PDB entry 1N36 | X-ray diffraction, 3.65 A resolution | chains A and I of the 21 polymer chains in the assembly

# Chain A
Molecule: 16S ribosomal RNA
From: Thermus thermophilus
Sequence (1522 nucleotides; each row starts with the number of its first residue; note: 42 numbers in that range are skipped by the numbering (no residue carries them; nothing is unmodelled there); a row labelled like 190A-190L holds insertion residues (190A, then the next letters in order); numbering starts at 0):
     0 UUUGUUGGAG AGUUUGAUCC UGGCUCAGGG UGAACGCUGG CGGCGUGCCU AAGACAUGCA
    60 AGUCGUGCGG G
    73 CCGCGGGGUU UU
    88 ACUCCG
    95 UGGUC
   101 AGCGGCGGAC GGGUGAGUAA CGCGUGGGU
  129A G
   130 ACCUACCCGG AAGAGGGGGA CAACCCGGGG AAACUCGGGC UAAUCCCCCA UGUGGACCCG
   190 C
190A-190L CCCUUGGGGUGU
   191 GUCCAAAGGG CUUU
   216 GCCCGCUUCC GGAUGGGCCC GCGUCCCAUC AGCUAGUUGG UGGGGUAAUG GCCCACCAAG
   276 GCGACGACGG GUAGCCGGUC UGAGAGGAUG GCCGGCCACA GGGGCACUGA GACACGGGCC
   336 CCACUCCUAC GGGAGGCAGC AGUUAGGAAU CUUCCGCAAU GGGCGCAAGC CUGACGGAGC
   396 GACGCCGCUU GGAGGAAGAA GCCCUUCGGG GUGUAAACUC CUGAA
   442 CCCGGGACGA AACCCCCGAC GA
   474 GGGGACUGAC GGUACCGGG
   494 GUAAUAGCGC CGGCCAACUC CGUGCCAGCA GCCGCGGUAA UACGGAGGGC GCGAGCGUUA
   554 CCCGGAUUCA CUGGGCGUAA AGGGCGUGUA GGCGGCCUGG GGCGUCCCAU GUGAAAGACC
   614 ACGGCUCAAC CGUGGGGGAG CGUGGGAUAC GCUCAGGCUA GACGGUGGGA GAGGGUGGUG
   674 GAAUUCCCGG AGUAGCGGUG AAAUGCGCAG AUACCGGGAG GAACGCCGAU GGCGAAGGCA
   734 GCCACCUGGU CCACCCGUGA CGCUGAGGCG CGAAAGCGUG GGGAGCAAAC CGGAUUAGAU
   794 ACCCGGGUAG UCCACGCCCU AAACGAUGCG CGCUAGGUCU CUGGGUCU
   848 CCUGGGGGCC GAAGCUAACG CGUUAAGCGC GCCGCCUGGG GAGUACGGCC GCAAGGCUGA
   908 AACUCAAAGG AAUUGACGGG GGCCCGCACA AGCGGUGGAG CAUGUGGUUU AAUUCGAAGC
   968 AACGCGAAGA ACCUUACCAG GCCUUGACAU GCUAGG
 1003A G
  1004 AACCCGGGUG AAAGCCUGGG GUGCCCC
1030A-1030D GCGA
  1031 GGGGAGCCCU AGCACAGGUG CUGCAUGGCC GUCGUCAGCU CGUGCCGUGA GGUGUUGGGU
  1091 UAAGUCCCGC AACGAGCGCA ACCCCCGCCG UUAGUUGCCA GCGGUUCGGC CGGGCACUCU
  1151 AACGGGACUG CCCGCGAAA
  1171 GCGGGAGGAA GGAGGGGACG ACGUCUGGUC AGCAUGGCCC UUACGGCCUG GGCGACACAC
  1231 GUGCUACAAU GCCCACUACA AAGCGAUGCC ACCCGGCAAC GGGGAGCUAA UCGCAAAAAG
  1291 GUGGGCCCAG UUCGGAUUGG GGUCUGCAAC CCGACCCCAU GAAGCCGGAA UCGCUAGUAA
  1351 UCGCGGAUCA G
 1361A C
  1362 CAUGCCGCGG UGAAUACGUU CCCGGGCCUU GUACACACCG CCCGUCACGC CAUGGGAGCG
  1422 GGCUCUACCC GAAGUCGCCG GG
  1446 AGCCUACGGG
  1459 CAGGCGCCGA GGGUAGGGCC CGUGACUGGG GCGAAGUCGU AACAAGGUAG CUGUACCGGA
  1519 AGGUGCGGCU GGAUCACCUC CUUUCU
Not modelled in the structure: 0-4, 1535-1538

# Chain I
Name: 30S ribosomal protein S9
From: Thermus thermophilus
Reference sequence: P80374 (RS9_THET8); residue numbers follow UniProt; this construct covers 1-128
Sequence (128 residues; row label = number of the first residue in the row):
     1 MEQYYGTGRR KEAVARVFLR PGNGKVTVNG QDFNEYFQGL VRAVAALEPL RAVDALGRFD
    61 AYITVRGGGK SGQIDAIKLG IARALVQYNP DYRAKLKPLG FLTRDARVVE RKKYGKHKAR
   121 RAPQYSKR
Not modelled in the structure: 1

# How chain A and chain I interact
Contacting residue pairs (106; chain A residue first):
  G966(A) - Arg128(I)  base contact
  C967(A) - Arg128(I)  hydrogen bond to the sugar
  A968(A) - Arg128(I)  salt bridge to the phosphate
  G1117(A) - Arg104(I)  hydrogen bond to the phosphate
  C1118(A) - Arg9(I)  salt bridge to the phosphate
  C1118(A) - Arg104(I)  salt bridge to the phosphate
  C1119(A) - Arg9(I)  salt bridge to the phosphate
  C1119(A) - Arg83(I)  salt bridge to the phosphate
  G1127(A) - Arg66(I)  phosphate contact
  C1128(A) - Arg66(I)  salt bridge to the phosphate
  C1129(A) - Phe18(I)  phosphate contact
  C1129(A) - Tyr62(I)  hydrogen bond to the phosphate
  A1130(A) - Gln3(I)  hydrogen bond to the sugar
  A1130(A) - Phe18(I)  base contact
  A1130(A) - Arg20(I)  sugar contact
  G1131(A) - Glu2(I)  phosphate contact
  G1131(A) - Gln3(I)  phosphate contact
  G1131(A) - Arg20(I)  phosphate contact
  C1147(A) - Tyr5(I)  hydrogen bond to the sugar
  C1147(A) - Thr7(I)  phosphate contact
  C1147(A) - Arg16(I)  sugar contact
  U1148(A) - Thr7(I)  hydrogen bond to the phosphate
  U1148(A) - Arg9(I)  salt bridge to the phosphate
  U1148(A) - Val14(I)  phosphate contact
  C1149(A) - Arg9(I)  salt bridge to the phosphate
  C1149(A) - Val14(I)  phosphate contact
  A1179(A) - Arg104(I)  sugar contact
  A1180(A) - Thr103(I)  hydrogen bond to the phosphate
  G1186(A) - Glu110(I)  sugar contact
  G1186(A) - Arg111(I)  hydrogen bond to the sugar
  G1186(A) - Arg120(I)  salt bridge to the phosphate
  G1187(A) - Lys113(I)  phosphate contact
  A1188(A) - Tyr114(I)  hydrogen bond to the phosphate
  G1231(A) - Ser126(I)  sugar contact
  G1231(A) - Lys127(I)  salt bridge to the phosphate
  U1232(A) - Gln124(I)  hydrogen bond to the phosphate
  U1232(A) - Tyr125(I)  phosphate contact
  U1232(A) - Ser126(I)  phosphate contact
  G1233(A) - His117(I)  salt bridge to the phosphate
  G1233(A) - Pro123(I)  phosphate contact
  G1233(A) - Gln124(I)  phosphate contact
  A1248(A) - Lys70(I)  hydrogen bond to the base
  C1249(A) - Tyr36(I)  sugar contact
  C1249(A) - Gly67(I)  sugar contact
  C1249(A) - Gly68(I)  sugar contact
  C1249(A) - Lys70(I)  base contact
  C1249(A) - Gln73(I)  hydrogen bond to the sugar
  A1250(A) - Glu12(I)  sugar contact
  A1250(A) - Gly67(I)  phosphate contact
  A1250(A) - Gly68(I)  hydrogen bond to the phosphate
  A1251(A) - Glu12(I)  sugar contact
  A1251(A) - Gly67(I)  phosphate contact
  A1251(A) - Gly68(I)  phosphate contact
  G1291(A) - Gln38(I)  sugar contact
  C1342(A) - Pro123(I)  hydrogen bond to the sugar
  C1342(A) - Gln124(I)  sugar contact
  C1342(A) - Tyr125(I)  phosphate contact
  G1343(A) - Arg121(I)  hydrogen bond to the sugar
  G1343(A) - Ala122(I)  sugar contact
  G1343(A) - Pro123(I)  sugar contact
  G1343(A) - Tyr125(I)  hydrogen bond to the phosphate
  C1344(A) - Arg120(I)  sugar contact
  C1344(A) - Ala122(I)  phosphate contact
  U1345(A) - Arg120(I)  salt bridge to the phosphate
  A1346(A) - Arg107(I)  base contact
  A1346(A) - Arg120(I)  salt bridge to the phosphate
  G1347(A) - Arg10(I)  base contact
  G1347(A) - Arg107(I)  hydrogen bond to the base
  G1347(A) - Val108(I)  sugar contact
  G1347(A) - Val109(I)  phosphate contact
  G1347(A) - Glu110(I)  hydrogen bond to the phosphate
  U1348(A) - Val109(I)  phosphate contact
  U1348(A) - Glu110(I)  hydrogen bond to the phosphate
  U1348(A) - Lys118(I)  phosphate contact
  U1348(A) - Arg120(I)  phosphate contact
  A1349(A) - Lys118(I)  salt bridge to the phosphate
  A1349(A) - Arg120(I)  hydrogen bond to the phosphate
  A1349(A) - Arg121(I)  hydrogen bond to the phosphate
  A1350(A) - Lys118(I)  salt bridge to the phosphate
  A1350(A) - Arg121(I)  phosphate contact
  U1351(A) - Lys118(I)  base contact
  C1366(A) - His117(I)  salt bridge to the phosphate
  C1367(A) - Lys112(I)  salt bridge to the phosphate
  C1367(A) - Tyr114(I)  phosphate contact
  C1367(A) - Gly115(I)  hydrogen bond to the phosphate
  C1367(A) - Lys116(I)  phosphate contact
  G1368(A) - Lys112(I)  salt bridge to the phosphate
  G1368(A) - Lys113(I)  phosphate contact
  G1368(A) - Tyr114(I)  phosphate contact
  C1369(A) - Arg111(I)  phosphate contact
  C1369(A) - Lys112(I)  hydrogen bond to the phosphate
  G1370(A) - Glu12(I)  phosphate contact
  G1370(A) - Val109(I)  phosphate contact
  G1370(A) - Glu110(I)  phosphate contact
  G1371(A) - Lys11(I)  phosphate contact
  G1371(A) - Glu12(I)  phosphate contact
  G1371(A) - Gly68(I)  sugar contact
  G1371(A) - Gly69(I)  phosphate contact
  U1372(A) - Lys11(I)  salt bridge to the phosphate
  U1372(A) - Gly69(I)  phosphate contact
  U1372(A) - Lys70(I)  phosphate contact
  U1372(A) - Ser71(I)  hydrogen bond to the phosphate
  U1372(A) - Gly72(I)  hydrogen bond to the phosphate
  G1373(A) - Lys11(I)  hydrogen bond to the base
  G1373(A) - Ser71(I)  hydrogen bond to the phosphate
  A1374(A) - Arg107(I)  salt bridge to the phosphate
Other interface residues (no listed pair), chain A (50 interface residues in all): C970, C1189, U1292, U1341
Other interface residues (no listed pair), chain I (48 interface residues in all): Ala119

# Summary
50 residues of chain A and 48 residues of chain I are in contact, with 27 hydrogen bonds and 20 salt bridges.
Polar pairs include A1248(A)-Lys70(I), G1347(A)-Arg107(I) and G1373(A)-Lys11(I).
Chain A is 16S ribosomal RNA and chain I is 30S ribosomal protein S9, both from Thermus thermophilus; the
structure, Structure of the Thermus thermophilus 30S ribosomal subunit in the presence of crystallographically
disordered codon and ..., was determined by X-ray diffraction (same publication as 1N32, 1N33 and 1N34).
